4IXM - chains A and B; structure by X-ray diffraction, 2.57 A resolution.

[Chain A (and B)]
Name: Uncharacterized GTP-binding protein YjiA
From: Escherichia coli
Notes: chain B of this document is another copy of the same molecule, construct and numbering; everything in this record applies to it too
Reference sequence: P24203 (YJIA_ECOLI); residue numbers follow UniProt; this construct covers 1-318
Sequence (318 residues; row label = number of the first residue in the row):
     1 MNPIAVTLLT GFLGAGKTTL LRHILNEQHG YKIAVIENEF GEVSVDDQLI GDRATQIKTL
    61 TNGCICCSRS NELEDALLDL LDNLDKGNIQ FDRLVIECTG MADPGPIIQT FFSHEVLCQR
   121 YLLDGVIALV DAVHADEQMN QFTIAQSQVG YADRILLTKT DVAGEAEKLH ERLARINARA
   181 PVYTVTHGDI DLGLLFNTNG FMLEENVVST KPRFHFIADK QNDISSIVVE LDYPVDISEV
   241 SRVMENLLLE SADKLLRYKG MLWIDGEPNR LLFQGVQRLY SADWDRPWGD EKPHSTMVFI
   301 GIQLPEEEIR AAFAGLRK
Metal / ion sites: Zn2+ site 1: Glu37, Glu42, Cys66; Zn2+ site 2: Glu74, His114 (shared with Glu74(B), His114(B) of chain B); Zn2+ site 3 near His170 (its only coordinating residue here); Zn2+ site 4 near His187 (its only coordinating residue here)
Curated features (UniProtKB/Swiss-Prot):
  - motif: Cys64 to Cys67 (CXCC motif)
  - binding site (GTP): Gly11 to Thr19, Asp161
  - binding site (Zn(2+)): Glu37, Glu42, Cys66, Glu74, His114, Glu167, His170, His187
What the authors report for this chain:
  - Zn2+ coordination: Glu37, Glu42, Cys66, Glu74, His114, Glu167, His170, His187
  - conformationally variable residues (loop rearrangement): Glu37, Glu42, Cys66
  - mutagenesis - E37A/C66A/C67A: decreased binding to Zn(II)
  - mutagenesis - E37A/C66A/C67A: decreased binding to Ni(II)
  - mutagenesis - E37A/C66A/C67A: decreased binding to Co(II)
  - mutagenesis - E37A/C66A/C67A (6 +/- 3 M-1 s-1): unchanged catalytic activity on apo
  - mutagenesis - E37A/C66A/C67A (78 +/- 9 M-1 s-1): increased catalytic activity on Co(II)

[Interface between chain A and chain B]
Contacting residue pairs - 47 pairs, chain A then chain B:
  Asn38(A) - Leu249(B)
  Asn38(A) - Asp253(B)  hydrogen bond
  Asn38(A) - Arg278(B)  hydrogen bond
  Arg69(A) - Arg278(B)
  Ser70(A) - Arg278(B)
  Asn71(A) - Gln109(B)  hydrogen bond
  Asn71(A) - Val276(B)
  Asn71(A) - Gln277(B)
  Asn71(A) - Arg278(B)  hydrogen bond (side chain-backbone)
  Asn71(A) - Leu279(B)  hydrogen bond (side chain-backbone)
  Glu72(A) - Ser113(B)
  Glu74(A) - Glu74(B)
  Glu74(A) - His114(B)  salt bridge
  Thr99(A) - Asp253(B)
  Met101(A) - Asp253(B)
  Met101(A) - Ile302(B)  hydrophobic
  Met101(A) - Gln303(B)
  Ala102(A) - Asp253(B)
  Pro106(A) - Pro106(B)  hydrophobic
  Gln109(A) - Asn71(B)  hydrogen bond
  Gln109(A) - Glu72(B)
  Ser113(A) - Glu72(B)
  His114(A) - Glu74(B)  salt bridge
  His114(A) - His114(B)  hydrogen bond
  Gln141(A) - Asp223(B)
  Phe142(A) - Asp223(B)
  Phe142(A) - Ile302(B)  hydrophobic
  Phe142(A) - Gln303(B)
  Thr143(A) - Gln141(B)
  Thr143(A) - Thr143(B)
  Asp223(A) - Gln141(B)
  Asp223(A) - Phe142(B)
  Asp253(A) - Asn38(B)  hydrogen bond
  Asp253(A) - Thr99(B)
  Asp253(A) - Met101(B)
  Asp253(A) - Ala102(B)
  Val276(A) - Asn71(B)
  Gln277(A) - Asn71(B)
  Arg278(A) - Asn38(B)  hydrogen bond
  Arg278(A) - Arg69(B)
  Arg278(A) - Ser70(B)
  Arg278(A) - Asn71(B)  hydrogen bond (backbone-side chain)
  Leu279(A) - Asn71(B)  hydrogen bond (backbone-side chain)
  Ile302(A) - Met101(B)  hydrophobic
  Ile302(A) - Phe142(B)  hydrophobic
  Gln303(A) - Met101(B)
  Gln303(A) - Phe142(B)
Also at the interface, not in a pair above, chain A (26 interface residues in all): Leu249, Lys254
Also at the interface, not in a pair above, chain B (26 interface residues in all): Lys254

[In short]
The chain A/chain B interface involves 26 residues from each chain; the contacts include 11 hydrogen bonds and
2 salt bridges. Polar pairs include Glu74(A)-His114(B), Asn38(A)-Asp253(B) and Asn38(A)-Arg278(B). The paper
reports that E37A/C66A/C67A of chain A reduce binding to Zn(II); Zn2+ coordination by Glu37(A), Glu42(A) and
Cys66(A) among others.
Both chains are Uncharacterized GTP-binding protein YjiA (Escherichia coli). Entry 4IXM (Crystal structure of
Zn(II)-bound YjiA GTPase from E. coli) was determined by X-ray diffraction, deposited together with 4IXN.
